Entry 5TD2 (X-ray diffraction, 2.68 A resolution); this record covers chain A.

== Chain A ==
Molecule: Tyrosine-protein kinase Mer
Organism: Homo sapiens
Notes: EC 2.7.10.1
UniProt: Q12866 (MERTK_HUMAN); residues 577-861 here = UniProt positions 577-861
Chain sequence (285 residues; row label = number of the first residue in the row):
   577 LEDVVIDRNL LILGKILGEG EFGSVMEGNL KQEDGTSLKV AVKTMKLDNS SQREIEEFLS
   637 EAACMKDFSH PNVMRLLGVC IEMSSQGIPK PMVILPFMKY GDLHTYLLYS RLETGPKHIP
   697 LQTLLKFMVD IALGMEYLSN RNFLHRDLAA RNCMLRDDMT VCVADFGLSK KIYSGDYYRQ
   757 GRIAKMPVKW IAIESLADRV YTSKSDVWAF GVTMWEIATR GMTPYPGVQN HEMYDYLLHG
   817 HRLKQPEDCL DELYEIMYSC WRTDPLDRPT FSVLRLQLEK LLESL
Not modelled in the structure: 622-637, 662-666, 743-762, 773-776
Sequence notes: conflict Met650 (Ile in Q12866)
Residues lining bound ligands: 7AE (N-[2-{4-[(2S)-4-(methylsulfonyl)morpholin-2-yl]-1,3-thiazol-2-yl}-4-(morpholin-4-yl)phenyl]-1H-imidazole-2-carboxamide): Leu593, Gly594, Glu595, Gly596, Val601, Ala617, Lys619, Met650, Leu671, Pro672, Phe673, Met674, Lys675, Tyr676, Gly677, Asp678, Arg727, Asn728, Met730, Ala740, Asp741
UniProt features mapped onto this chain:
  - active site: Asp723 (Proton acceptor)
  - binding site (ATP): Leu593 to Val601, Lys615
  - modified residue (Phosphotyrosine): Tyr749, Tyr753, Tyr754
  - natural variant: Ser661 (S661C: In RP38), Ala708 (A708S: In a head &)

== Summary ==
Chain A binds compound 7AE. UniProt lists active-site residue Asp723 and 10 ATP-binding residues.
Chain A is Tyrosine-protein kinase Mer (Homo sapiens); the structure, Structure-based optimization of
1H-imidazole-2-carboxamides as Axl kinase inhibitors utilizing a Mer mutant surrogate, was determined by X-ray
diffraction (same publication as 5TC0).
